4OZA - chain A; structure by X-ray diffraction, 2.20 A resolution.

# Chain A
Protein: Streptococcal Protein GB1 Backbone Modified Variant: beta-3-Ala24, beta-3-Lys28, beta-3-Gln32, beta-3-Asp36
Sequence (57 residues; each row starts with the number of its first residue):
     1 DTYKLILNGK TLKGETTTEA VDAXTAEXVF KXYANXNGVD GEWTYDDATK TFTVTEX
Modified positions: B3A ((3S)-3-aminobutanoic acid) at position 24, B3K ((3S)-3,7-diaminoheptanoic acid) at position 28, B3Q ((3S)-3,6-diamino-6-oxohexanoic acid) at position 32, B3D (3-aminopentanedioic acid) at position 36, NH2 (amino group) at position 57

# Overview
Chain A is Streptococcal Protein GB1 Backbone Modified Variant: beta-3-Ala24, beta-3-Lys28, beta-3-Gln32,
beta-3-Asp36; the structure, Backbone Modifications in the Protein GB1 Helix: beta-3-Ala24, beta-3-Lys28,
beta-3-Gln32, beta-3-Asp36, was determined by X-ray diffraction, deposited together with 4OZB and 4OZC.
